Entry 8PNF (electron microscopy, 2.90 A resolution); this record covers chains 3 and 4 of the 5 polymer chains in the assembly.

# Chain 3
Molecule: Capsid protein VP3
Organism: rhinovirus B14
UniProt: P03303 (POLG_HRV14); residues 1-236 here correspond to UniProt positions 332-567 (UniProt number = residue number + 331)
Amino-acid sequence (236 residues; numbered 1 to 236; the number before each row is that of its first residue):
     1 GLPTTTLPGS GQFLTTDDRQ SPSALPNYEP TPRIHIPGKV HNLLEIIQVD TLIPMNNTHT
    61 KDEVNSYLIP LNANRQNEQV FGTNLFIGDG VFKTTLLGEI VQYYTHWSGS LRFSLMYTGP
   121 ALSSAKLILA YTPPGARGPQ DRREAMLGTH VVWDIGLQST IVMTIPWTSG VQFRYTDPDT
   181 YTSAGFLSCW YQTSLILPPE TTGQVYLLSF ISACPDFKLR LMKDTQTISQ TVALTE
Curated features (UniProtKB/Swiss-Prot):
  - region: A233 to E236 (Amphipathic alpha-helix)

# Chain 4
Molecule: Capsid protein VP4
Organism: rhinovirus B14
UniProt: P03303 (POLG_HRV14); numbering as in UniProt (aligned over 23-69)
Amino-acid sequence (47 residues; numbered 23 to 69; the number before each row is that of its first residue):
    23 SNQTFTYINY YKDAASTSSA GQSLSMDPSK FTEPVKDLML KGAPALN
Differences from the reference sequence: conflict Y29 (Val in P03303)
Curated features (UniProtKB/Swiss-Prot):
  - site: N69 (Cleavage)
What the authors report for this chain:
  - binding site for the 14-nt RNA strand: K58

# How chain 3 and chain 4 interact
Residue-residue contacts - 32 pairs, chain 3 then chain 4:
  D18(3) with S40(4); S41(4), hydrogen bond
  R19(3) with T28(4); S40(4)
  Q20(3) with I30(4); N31(4), hydrogen bond; Y32(4), hydrogen bond (side chain-backbone); Y33(4); S38(4); T39(4); S40(4)
  S21(3) with Y33(4); S38(4), hydrogen bond (backbone-backbone)
  P22(3) with Y33(4)
  S23(3) with D35(4), hydrogen bond
  L25(3) with D35(4)
  P26(3) with D35(4)
  N27(3) with D35(4)
  K39(3) with K52(4); F53(4)
  H41(3) with S45(4); S47(4)
  N42(3) with M48(4)
  E45(3) with M48(4); D49(4), hydrogen bond (side chain-backbone); P50(4); F53(4)
  Q48(3) with T54(4)
  V49(3) with F53(4), hydrophobic; T54(4)
  Q158(3) with P66(4); A67(4), hydrogen bond (side chain-backbone)
Also at the interface, not in a pair above, chain 3 (19 interface residues in all): G38, V40, I46
Also at the interface, not in a pair above, chain 4 (22 interface residues in all): A37, Q44

# Overview
19 residues of chain 3 and 22 residues of chain 4 are in contact; the contacts include 7 hydrogen bonds. Polar
pairs include D18(3)-S41(4), Q20(3)-N31(4) and Q20(3)-Y32(4). From the paper: a binding site for the 14-nt RNA
strand at K58(4).
Chain 3 is Capsid protein VP3 and chain 4 is Capsid protein VP4, both from rhinovirus B14; the structure, HRV
B14 virion proteins, was determined by electron microscopy together with 8PNB from the same study.
